5UAN - chains A and C of the 6 polymer chains in the assembly; structure by X-ray diffraction, 3.51 A resolution.

== Chain A ==
Name: Retinoic acid receptor RXR-alpha
Organism: Homo sapiens
Reference sequence: P19793 (RXRA_HUMAN); residues 98-462 here = UniProt positions 98-462
Amino-acid sequence (365 residues; row label = number of the first residue in the row):
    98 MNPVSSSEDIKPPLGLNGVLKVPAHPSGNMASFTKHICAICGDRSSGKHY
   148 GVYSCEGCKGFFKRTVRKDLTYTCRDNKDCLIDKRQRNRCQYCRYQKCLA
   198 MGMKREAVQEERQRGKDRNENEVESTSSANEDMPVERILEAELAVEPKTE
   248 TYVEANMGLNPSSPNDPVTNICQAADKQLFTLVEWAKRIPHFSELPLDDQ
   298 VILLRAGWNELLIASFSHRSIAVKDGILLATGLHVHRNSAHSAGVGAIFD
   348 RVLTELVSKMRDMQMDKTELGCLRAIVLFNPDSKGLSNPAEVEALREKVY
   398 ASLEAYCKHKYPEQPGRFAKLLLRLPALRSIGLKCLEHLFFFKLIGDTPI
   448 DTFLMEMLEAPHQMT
Not modelled in the structure: 98-132, 167-176, 186, 210-225, 244-263, 458-462
Bound ions: Zn2+ site 1: Cys135, Cys138, Cys152, Cys155; Zn2+ site 2: Cys177, Cys187
Small-molecule neighbours: (9cis)-retinoic acid (9CR): Ile268, Cys269, Ala271, Ala272, Gln275, Trp305, Asn306, Leu309, Ile310, Phe313, Arg316, Leu325, Leu326, Ala327, Val342, Ile345, Cys432, His435, Leu436
Swiss-Prot annotation at these positions:
  - DNA-binding region: Cys135 to Met200 (Nuclear receptor)
  - zinc finger (NR C4-type): Cys135 to Cys155, Cys171 to Cys195
  - region: Lys160 to Lys165 (Nuclear localization signal), Lys201 to Ser224 (Hinge), Arg348 to Gly368 (Required for nuclear export)
  - binding site (Zn(2+)): Cys135, Cys138, Cys152, Cys155, Cys171, Cys177, Cys187, Cys190
  - binding site (9-cis-retinoate): Arg316, Ala327
  - binding site (all-trans-retinoate): Arg316, Ala327
  - modified residue: Ser129 (Phosphoserine), Lys145 (N6-acetyllysine), Ser259 (Phosphoserine), Ser260 (Phosphoserine)
  - cross-link: Lys108 (Glycyl lysine isopeptide (Lys-Gly) (interchain with G-Cter in SUMO))
  - mutagenesis: His133 to Lys156 (Abolishes acetylation by EP300), Lys145 (K145R: Abolishes acetylation by EP300, DNA binding and transcriptional activity. Impairs interaction with EP300), Phe158 to Phe159 (Abolishes nuclear export), Lys160 to Lys165 (Abolishes nuclear localization and transcriptional activity), Gln206 to Asn216 (No impact on acetylation by EP300), Val280 (V280A: Abolished ubiquitination and degradation by UBR5), Glu352 to Thr462 (No impact on acetylation by EP300), Met357 to Met360 (Abolishes nuclear export), Leu418 to Leu430 (Abolishes nuclear localization), Glu434 (E434N/Q/K/A: As a heterodimer with NR1H4, impairs interaction with coactivator NCOA1. Impairs transcriptional activity)

== Chain C ==
Name: Nuclear receptor coactivator 2
Reference sequence: E7EWM1 (E7EWM1_HUMAN); residues 687-696 here = UniProt positions 687-696
Amino-acid sequence (10 residues; row label = number of the first residue in the row):
   687 HKILHRLLQD

== How chain A and chain C interact ==
Contacting residue pairs (15):
  Phe277(A) - Leu693(C)  hydrophobic
  Val280(A) - Leu693(C)  hydrophobic
  Val280(A) - Leu694(C)  hydrophobic
  Lys284(A) - Leu694(C)
  Lys284(A) - Asp696(C)
  Val298(A) - Leu690(C)  hydrophobic
  Leu301(A) - Leu690(C)  hydrophobic
  Leu301(A) - Leu694(C)  hydrophobic
  Phe450(A) - Ile689(C)  hydrophobic
  Phe450(A) - Leu690(C)
  Phe450(A) - Leu693(C)  hydrophobic
  Glu453(A) - His687(C)
  Glu453(A) - Ile689(C)
  Glu453(A) - Leu690(C)
  Met454(A) - Leu690(C)  hydrophobic
Interface residues without a listed pair, chain A (9 interface residues in all): Gln297
Interface residues without a listed pair, chain C (7 interface residues in all): His691

== Overview ==
9 residues of chain A face 7 of chain C across their interface. Bound to chain A: (9cis)-retinoic acid. From
UniProt: a DNA-binding region, 8 Zn2+-binding residues, residues binding 9-cis-retinoate Arg316(A) and
Ala327(A) and all-trans-retinoate-binding residues Arg316(A) and Ala327(A) on chain A.
Chain A is Retinoic acid receptor RXR-alpha (Homo sapiens) and chain C is Nuclear receptor coactivator 2; the
structure, Crystal structure of multi-domain RAR-beta-RXR-alpha heterodimer on DNA, was determined by X-ray
diffraction.
